Entry 5N2D (X-ray diffraction, 2.35 A resolution); this record covers chains A and C of the 4 polymer chains in the assembly.

[Chain A (and C)]
Molecule: Programmed cell death 1 ligand 1
From: Homo sapiens
Notes: chain C of this document is another copy of the same molecule, construct and numbering; everything in this record applies to it too
UniProtKB: Q9NZQ7 (PD1L1_HUMAN); numbering as in UniProt (aligned over 2-134)
Sequence (144 residues; numbered 2 to 145; the number before each row is that of its first residue):
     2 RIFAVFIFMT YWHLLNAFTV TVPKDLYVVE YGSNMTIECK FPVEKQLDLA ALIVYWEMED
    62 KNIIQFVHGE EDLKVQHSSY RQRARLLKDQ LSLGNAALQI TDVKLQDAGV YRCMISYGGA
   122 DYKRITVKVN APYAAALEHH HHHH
Unresolved in the structure: 2-17, 143-145 (chain C: 2-17, 145)
Cystine bridges: Cys-40/Cys-114
Construct notes: expression tag (135-145)
Ligand contacts: 8J8 (N-[2-[[2,6-dimethoxy-4-[(2-methyl-3-phenyl-phenyl)methoxy]phenyl]methylamino]ethyl]ethanamide): Ala-18, Phe-19, Thr-20, Ile-54, Tyr-56, Met-115, Ile-116, Ser-117, Ala-121, Asp-122, Tyr-123
Curated features (UniProtKB/Swiss-Prot):
  - glycosylation: Asn-35 (N-linked (GlcNAc...) asparagine)
What the authors report for this chain:
  - binding site for 8J8: Tyr-56, Gln-66, Met-115, Ala-121, Asp-122

[Interface between chain A and chain C]
Contacting residue pairs (26; chain A residue first):
  Lys-25(A) / Tyr-134(C)
  Asp-26(A) / His-141(C)
  Asp-26(A) / His-142(C)  salt bridge
  Leu-27(A) / Tyr-134(C)
  Leu-27(A) / Ala-137(C)
  Leu-27(A) / Leu-138(C)  hydrophobic
  Leu-27(A) / His-141(C)
  Val-29(A) / Ala-132(C)
  Val-29(A) / Tyr-134(C)  hydrophobic
  Val-29(A) / Ala-137(C)  hydrophobic
  Thr-127(A) / His-141(C)
  Lys-129(A) / Leu-106(C)
  Lys-129(A) / Val-130(C)  hydrogen bond (side chain-backbone)
  Lys-129(A) / Ala-132(C)
  Lys-129(A) / Ala-137(C)
  Asn-131(A) / Asn-131(C)
  Asn-131(A) / Ala-132(C)  hydrogen bond (side chain-backbone)
  Ala-132(A) / Val-29(C)
  Ala-132(A) / Asn-131(C)  hydrogen bond (backbone-side chain)
  Tyr-134(A) / Lys-25(C)  hydrogen bond
  Tyr-134(A) / Leu-27(C)
  Ala-137(A) / Leu-27(C)
  Ala-137(A) / Val-29(C)  hydrophobic
  Leu-138(A) / Leu-27(C)  hydrophobic
  His-141(A) / Leu-27(C)
  His-141(A) / Thr-127(C)
Interface residues without a listed pair, chain A (13 interface residues in all): Val-130
Interface residues without a listed pair, chain C (15 interface residues in all): Asp-26, Pro-133

[Overview]
Chain A and chain C form an interface of 13 and 15 residues respectively; the contacts include 4 hydrogen
bonds and 1 salt bridge. Polar pairs include Asp-26(A)/His-142(C), Lys-129(A)/Val-130(C) and
Asn-131(A)/Ala-132(C). Bound to chain A: compound 8J8. The paper reports a binding site for 8J8 at Tyr-56(A),
Gln-66(A) and Met-115(A) among others.
Both chains are Programmed cell death 1 ligand 1 (Homo sapiens). Entry 5N2D (Structure of PD-L1/small-molecule
inhibitor complex) was determined by X-ray diffraction, deposited together with 5N2F.
